5CFD - chains B and C of the 4 polymer chains in the assembly; structure by X-ray diffraction, 2.50 A resolution.

== Chain B ==
Name: VP3
Organism: Saffold virus
Reference sequence: C0MHL9 (C0MHL9_9PICO); residues 1-232 here correspond to UniProt positions 415-646 (UniProt number = residue number + 414)
Amino-acid sequence (232 residues; each row starts with the number of its first residue):
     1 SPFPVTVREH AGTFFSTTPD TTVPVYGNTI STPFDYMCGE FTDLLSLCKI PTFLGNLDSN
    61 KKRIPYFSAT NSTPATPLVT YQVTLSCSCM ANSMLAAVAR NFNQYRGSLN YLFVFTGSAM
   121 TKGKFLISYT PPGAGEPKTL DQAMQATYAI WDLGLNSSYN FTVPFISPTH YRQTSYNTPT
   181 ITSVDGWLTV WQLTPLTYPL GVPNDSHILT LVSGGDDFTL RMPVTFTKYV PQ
What the authors report for this chain:
  - conformationally variable residues (side-chain flip): Cys-87, Cys-89

== Chain C ==
Name: VP2
Organism: Saffold virus
Reference sequence: C0MHL9 (C0MHL9_9PICO); residues 11-268 here correspond to UniProt positions 154-411 (UniProt number = residue number + 143)
Amino-acid sequence (258 residues; each row starts with the number of its first residue):
    11 SDRVSSDTAG NTATNTQSTV GRLFGFGQRH KGKHPASCAD TATDKVLAAE RYYTIKLASW
    71 TKTQESFDHI RVPLPHALAG ENGGVFSSTL RRHYLCKCGW RIQVQCNASQ FHAGSLLVFM
   131 APEFDTSNHS TEVEPRADTA FKVDANWQKH AQILTGHAYV NTTTKVNVPL ALNHQNFWQW
   191 TTYPHQILNL RTNTTCDLEV PYVNVCPTSS WTQHANWTLV IAVLTPLQYS QGSATTIEIT
   251 ASIQPVKPVF NGLRHTVV

== How chain B and chain C interact ==
Pairs across the interface - 77 pairs, chain B then chain C:
  Tyr-36(B) / Tyr-212(C)  hydrophobic
  Tyr-36(B) / Asn-214(C)  hydrogen bond (side chain-backbone)
  Tyr-36(B) / Val-215(C)
  Tyr-36(B) / Cys-216(C)  hydrogen bond (side chain-backbone)
  Tyr-36(B) / Pro-217(C)
  Met-37(B) / Asn-214(C)
  Cys-38(B) / Gln-38(C)
  Cys-38(B) / Pro-211(C)  hydrophobic
  Cys-38(B) / Val-213(C)
  Gly-39(B) / Phe-36(C)
  Ile-50(B) / Thr-191(C)
  Ile-50(B) / Thr-192(C)
  Pro-51(B) / Thr-191(C)
  Thr-52(B) / Trp-188(C)
  Thr-52(B) / Gln-189(C)
  Thr-52(B) / Thr-191(C)
  Thr-52(B) / Thr-192(C)
  Phe-53(B) / Trp-188(C)  hydrogen bond (backbone-backbone)
  Phe-53(B) / Leu-234(C)  hydrophobic
  Leu-54(B) / Trp-188(C)
  Gly-55(B) / Trp-188(C)
  Arg-63(B) / Trp-188(C)
  Ile-64(B) / Trp-188(C)
  Pro-65(B) / Ser-76(C)
  Pro-65(B) / Phe-77(C)
  Pro-65(B) / Trp-188(C)
  Pro-65(B) / Leu-234(C)
  Tyr-66(B) / Ser-76(C)
  Tyr-66(B) / Leu-234(C)
  Tyr-66(B) / Pro-236(C)
  Asn-92(B) / Asn-186(C)
  Asn-92(B) / Trp-188(C)
  Asn-92(B) / Gln-189(C)
  Ser-93(B) / Gln-189(C)
  Met-94(B) / Gln-189(C)
  Met-94(B) / Thr-192(C)
  Ala-97(B) / Gln-189(C)
  Phe-115(B) / Asn-199(C)  hydrogen bond (backbone-side chain)
  Phe-115(B) / Arg-201(C)
  Thr-116(B) / Ala-123(C)
  Thr-116(B) / Gly-124(C)  hydrogen bond (backbone-backbone)
  Thr-116(B) / Ser-125(C)  hydrogen bond
  Thr-116(B) / Asn-199(C)
  Thr-116(B) / Thr-235(C)
  Gly-117(B) / Ala-123(C)
  Gly-117(B) / Arg-201(C)  hydrogen bond (backbone-side chain)
  Ser-118(B) / Gln-120(C)  hydrogen bond (side chain-backbone)
  Ser-118(B) / Phe-121(C)
  Ser-118(B) / His-122(C)
  Ser-118(B) / Ala-123(C)
  Ser-118(B) / Arg-201(C)  hydrogen bond (backbone-side chain)
  Ala-119(B) / Gln-120(C)  hydrogen bond (backbone-backbone)
  Ala-119(B) / Arg-201(C)
  Met-120(B) / Gln-120(C)  hydrogen bond (backbone-backbone)
  Met-120(B) / Phe-121(C)  hydrophobic
  Thr-121(B) / Arg-201(C)  hydrogen bond (backbone-side chain)
  Gly-154(B) / Arg-201(C)  hydrogen bond (backbone-side chain)
  Ser-157(B) / Thr-202(C)
  Pro-199(B) / Phe-121(C)  hydrophobic
  Leu-200(B) / Phe-121(C)
  Gly-201(B) / Phe-121(C)
  Gly-201(B) / Ser-240(C)  hydrogen bond (backbone-side chain)
  Val-202(B) / Phe-121(C)  hydrophobic
  Val-202(B) / Ser-240(C)  hydrogen bond (backbone-side chain)
  Pro-203(B) / Phe-121(C)
  Pro-203(B) / Gln-238(C)
  Pro-203(B) / Tyr-239(C)
  Pro-203(B) / Ser-240(C)
  Asp-205(B) / Gln-238(C)  hydrogen bond (backbone-side chain)
  His-207(B) / Thr-235(C)
  His-207(B) / Pro-236(C)
  His-207(B) / Gln-238(C)  hydrogen bond
  Leu-209(B) / Ser-125(C)
  Leu-209(B) / Leu-234(C)  hydrophobic
  Leu-209(B) / Thr-235(C)
  Pro-231(B) / Pro-179(C)
  Gln-232(B) / Thr-165(C)
Also at the interface, not in a pair above, chain B (40 interface residues in all): Val-114, Leu-211, Val-230
Also at the interface, not in a pair above, chain C (36 interface residues in all): Leu-180, Phe-187, Ser-243

== Summary ==
The interface between chain B and chain C involves 40 residues on one side and 36 on the other, with 17
hydrogen bonds. Polar pairs include Tyr-36(B)/Asn-214(C), Tyr-36(B)/Cys-216(C) and Phe-115(B)/Asn-199(C). The
paper reports conformational variability at Cys-87(B) and Cys-89(B).
Here chain B is VP3 and chain C is VP2, both from Saffold virus. Entry 5CFD (Crystal Structure of DTT treated
Human Cardiovirus SAFV-3) was determined by X-ray diffraction (same publication as 5CFC and 5A8F).
